3AWW - chains A and B; structure by X-ray diffraction, 1.35 A resolution.

== Chain A ==
Protein: Tyrosinase
Source organism: Streptomyces castaneoglobisporus
Notes: EC 1.14.18.1
UniProt: Q83WS2 (Q83WS2_9ACTO); residue numbers follow UniProt; this construct covers 1-273
Amino-acid sequence (281 residues; row label = number of the first residue in the row):
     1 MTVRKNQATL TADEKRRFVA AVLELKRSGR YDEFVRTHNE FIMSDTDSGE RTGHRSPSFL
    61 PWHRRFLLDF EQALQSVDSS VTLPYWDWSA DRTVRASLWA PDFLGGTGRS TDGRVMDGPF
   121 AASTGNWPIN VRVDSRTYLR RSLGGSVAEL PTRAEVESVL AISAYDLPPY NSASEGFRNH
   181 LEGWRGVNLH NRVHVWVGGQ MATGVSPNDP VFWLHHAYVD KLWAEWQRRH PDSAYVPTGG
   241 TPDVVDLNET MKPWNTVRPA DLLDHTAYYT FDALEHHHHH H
Disordered / not traced: 1, 280-281
Construct notes: expression tag (274-281)
Ion coordination: Cu ion site 1: H38, H54, H63; Cu ion site 2: H190, H194, H216; Cu ion site 3: H277, H279
Reported in the primary citation:
  - Cu ion coordination: H38, H54, H190, H194, H216
  - conformationally variable residues (side-chain flip): H54

== Chain B ==
Protein: MelC
Source organism: Streptomyces castaneoglobisporus
UniProt: Q83WS1 (Q83WS1_9ACTO); residues 1-126 here = UniProt positions 1-126
Amino-acid sequence (134 residues; each row starts with the number of its first residue):
     1 MPEITRRRAL TAAAAVAATA SAAVTLAAPA ASAAGHHEPA APESFDEVYK GRRIQGRPAG
    61 GGAHHHEHGG GYEVFVDGVQ LHVMRNADGS WISVVSHYDP VPTPRAAARA AVDELQGAPL
   121 LPFPANLEHH HHHH
Disordered / not traced: 1-39, 60-65, 123-134
Construct notes: expression tag (127-134)
Ion coordination: Cu ion: E67, H68, H82
Reported in the primary citation:
  - conformationally variable residues (side-chain flip): H97
  - mutagenesis - H97Q: abolished catalytic activity
  - mutagenesis - Y98F: decreased catalytic activity
  - mutagenesis - H82Q, M84L: unchanged catalytic activity

== Interface between chain A and chain B ==
Residue-residue contacts (56):
  H38(A) with Y98(B)
  E40(A) with H66(B), salt bridge
  I42(A) with M84(B); H97(B); Y98(B)
  M43(A) with E67(B); H68(B), hydrogen bond (backbone-backbone); H82(B); M84(B)
  S44(A) with H66(B), hydrogen bond (side chain-backbone); E67(B); H68(B)
  D45(A) with M84(B)
  T46(A) with H68(B); M84(B)
  D47(A) with N86(B); A87(B), hydrogen bond (side chain-backbone)
  R55(A) with M84(B); N86(B), hydrogen bond; I92(B)
  T111(A) with Q116(B)
  D112(A) with Q116(B)
  R132(A) with L121(B)
  V133(A) with V94(B), hydrophobic; L120(B); L121(B), hydrogen bond (backbone-backbone)
  D134(A) with L115(B); P119(B); L121(B)
  S135(A) with P119(B), hydrogen bond (backbone-backbone)
  R136(A) with E114(B), salt bridge; L115(B), hydrogen bond (side chain-backbone); Q116(B); A118(B)
  R140(A) with E114(B), salt bridge
  S172(A) with A87(B)
  A173(A) with A87(B), hydrophobic
  W184(A) with H97(B); P100(B), hydrophobic
  R185(A) with D88(B), salt bridge
  H190(A) with Y98(B)
  N191(A) with Y98(B)
  H194(A) with Y98(B)
  V195(A) with Y98(B); D99(B)
  M201(A) with Y98(B)
  A202(A) with V95(B); S96(B); H97(B), hydrogen bond (backbone-backbone); Y98(B)
  T203(A) with V94(B); V95(B); Y98(B)
  G204(A) with V94(B), hydrogen bond (backbone-backbone); H97(B)
  S206(A) with Y98(B), hydrogen bond
Interface residues without a listed pair, chain A (35 interface residues in all): N39, S110, G113, N171, G199
From the paper, about this interface:
  - pairs named by the authors: Y98(B)-S206(A)

== Summary ==
Chain A and chain B form an interface of 35 and 23 residues respectively, with 10 hydrogen bonds and 4 salt
bridges. Among the polar pairs are E40(A)-H66(B), R136(A)-E114(B) and R140(A)-E114(B). The authors report a
contact between Y98(B) and S206(A). From the paper: H97Q of chain B abolishes catalytic activity; Cu ion
coordination by H38(A), H54(A) and H190(A) among others; 4 substitutions were tested in all.
Here chain A is Tyrosinase and chain B is MelC, both from Streptomyces castaneoglobisporus. Entry 3AWW
(Crystal structure of Streptomyces tyrosinase in a complex with caddie soaked in a Cu(II)-containing solution
for ...) was determined by X-ray diffraction (same publication as 3AWS, 3AWT, 3AWU, 3AWV, 3AWX, 3AWY, 3AWZ and
3AX0).
